PDB entry 6YT5 | electron microscopy, 3.00 A resolution | chains A and B of the 12 polymer chains in the assembly

== Chain A (and B) ==
Name: Internal virion protein gp15
Source organism: Escherichia phage T7
Notes: chain B of this document is another copy of the same molecule, construct and numbering; everything in this record applies to it too
UniProt: P03725 (GP15_BPT7); residues 1-747 here = UniProt positions 1-747
Sequence (782 residues; each row starts with the number of its first residue; numbers below 1 keep their minus sign (Met-34 is residue -34)):
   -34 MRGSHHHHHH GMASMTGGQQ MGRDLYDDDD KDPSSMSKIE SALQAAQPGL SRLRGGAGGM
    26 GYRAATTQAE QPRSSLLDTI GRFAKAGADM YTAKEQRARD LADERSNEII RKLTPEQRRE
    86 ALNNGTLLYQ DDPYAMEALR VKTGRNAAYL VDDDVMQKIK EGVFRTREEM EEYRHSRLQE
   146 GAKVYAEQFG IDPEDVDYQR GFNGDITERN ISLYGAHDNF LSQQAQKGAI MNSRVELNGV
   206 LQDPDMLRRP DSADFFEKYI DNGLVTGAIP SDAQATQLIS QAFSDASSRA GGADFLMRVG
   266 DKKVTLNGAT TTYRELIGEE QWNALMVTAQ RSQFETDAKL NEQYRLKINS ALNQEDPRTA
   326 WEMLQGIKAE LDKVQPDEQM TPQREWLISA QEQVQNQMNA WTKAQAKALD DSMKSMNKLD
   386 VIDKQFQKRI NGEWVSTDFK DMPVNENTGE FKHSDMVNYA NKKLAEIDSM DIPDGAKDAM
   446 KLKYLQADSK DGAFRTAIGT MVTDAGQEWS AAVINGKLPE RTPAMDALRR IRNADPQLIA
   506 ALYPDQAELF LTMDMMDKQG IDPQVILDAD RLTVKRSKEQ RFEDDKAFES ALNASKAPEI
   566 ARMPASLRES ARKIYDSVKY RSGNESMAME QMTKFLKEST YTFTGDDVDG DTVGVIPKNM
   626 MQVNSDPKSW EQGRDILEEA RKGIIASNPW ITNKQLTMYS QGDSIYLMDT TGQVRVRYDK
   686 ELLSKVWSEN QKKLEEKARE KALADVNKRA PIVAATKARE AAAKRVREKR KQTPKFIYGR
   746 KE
Disordered / not traced: -34 to 59, 702-747
Differences from the reference sequence: initiating methionine (-34); expression tag (-33 to 0)

== Interface between chain A and chain B ==
Pairs across the interface (163; chain A residue first):
  Leu66(A) - Arg165(B)
  Glu69(A) - Val161(B)
  Glu69(A) - Gln164(B)
  Glu69(A) - Arg165(B)
  Asn72(A) - Asn168(B)  hydrogen bond (side chain-backbone)
  Asn72(A) - Gly169(B)
  Asn72(A) - Asp170(B)
  Asn72(A) - Ile171(B)
  Glu73(A) - Gln164(B)
  Ile75(A) - Ile171(B)  hydrophobic
  Ile75(A) - Thr172(B)
  Arg76(A) - Leu143(B)
  Arg76(A) - Gln144(B)  hydrogen bond
  Arg76(A) - Ala147(B)
  Arg76(A) - Gln164(B)
  Arg76(A) - Phe167(B)
  Arg76(A) - Asn168(B)  hydrogen bond
  Arg76(A) - Ile171(B)
  Lys77(A) - Gln144(B)
  Lys77(A) - Gln164(B)
  Thr79(A) - His140(B)
  Lys107(A) - Thr172(B)
  Arg110(A) - Thr172(B)
  Arg110(A) - Glu173(B)  salt bridge
  Asn111(A) - Tyr179(B)
  Tyr114(A) - Ile176(B)  hydrophobic
  Tyr114(A) - Gly180(B)
  Leu115(A) - Arg132(B)
  Asp118(A) - Asp183(B)
  Asp119(A) - Arg132(B)  salt bridge
  Asp119(A) - Asp183(B)
  Gln122(A) - Asn184(B)  hydrogen bond
  Gln122(A) - Ser187(B)
  Glu126(A) - Gln191(B)  hydrogen bond
  Glu126(A) - Ser236(B)  hydrogen bond (backbone-side chain)
  Gly127(A) - Ser236(B)
  Val128(A) - Pro235(B)  hydrophobic
  Arg130(A) - Pro235(B)  hydrogen bond (side chain-backbone)
  Arg130(A) - Asp237(B)  salt bridge
  Gln189(A) - Asn272(B)
  Lys192(A) - Asn272(B)
  Gly193(A) - Asn272(B)
  Gly193(A) - Ala274(B)
  Met196(A) - Ala274(B)  hydrophobic
  Met196(A) - Leu281(B)  hydrophobic
  Asn197(A) - Ala274(B)
  Arg199(A) - Glu280(B)  hydrogen bond (side chain-backbone)
  Val200(A) - Thr275(B)
  Val200(A) - Thr276(B)
  Val200(A) - Glu280(B)
  Asn203(A) - Glu280(B)  hydrogen bond
  Gln207(A) - Glu284(B)
  Asp250(A) - Glu284(B)  hydrogen bond (side chain-backbone)
  Ser253(A) - Glu284(B)
  Ser253(A) - Glu285(B)
  Ser253(A) - Asn288(B)
  Arg254(A) - Glu284(B)  salt bridge
  Glu300(A) - Gln344(B)
  Glu300(A) - Met345(B)  hydrogen bond (backbone-backbone)
  Thr301(A) - Asn288(B)  hydrogen bond
  Thr301(A) - Glu343(B)
  Thr301(A) - Gln344(B)
  Asp302(A) - Glu343(B)
  Ala303(A) - Glu343(B)  hydrogen bond (backbone-backbone)
  Ala303(A) - Met345(B)  hydrophobic
  Ala303(A) - Arg349(B)
  Asn306(A) - Met345(B)  hydrogen bond
  Glu307(A) - Lys333(B)  salt bridge
  Glu307(A) - Ile353(B)
  Glu307(A) - Gln356(B)
  Arg310(A) - Glu350(B)  salt bridge
  Arg310(A) - Ile353(B)
  Arg310(A) - Glu357(B)  salt bridge
  Leu311(A) - Gln356(B)
  Leu311(A) - Gln360(B)
  Asn314(A) - Glu357(B)  hydrogen bond (side chain-backbone)
  Asn314(A) - Gln360(B)
  Asn314(A) - Asn361(B)
  Ser315(A) - Gln360(B)  hydrogen bond (backbone-side chain)
  Asn318(A) - Gln360(B)
  Asn318(A) - Asn361(B)  hydrogen bond
  Asn318(A) - Asn364(B)
  Lys417(A) - Glu415(B)  salt bridge
  His418(A) - Lys405(B)  hydrogen bond (side chain-backbone)
  His418(A) - Asp406(B)  salt bridge
  Ser419(A) - Val409(B)
  Ser419(A) - Glu415(B)
  Val422(A) - Asp406(B)
  Val422(A) - Met407(B)
  Asn423(A) - Val409(B)  hydrogen bond (side chain-backbone)
  Thr461(A) - Asp406(B)
  Ala462(A) - Trp399(B)
  Thr465(A) - Arg394(B)  hydrogen bond
  Thr465(A) - Trp399(B)
  Met466(A) - Trp399(B)
  Asp469(A) - Arg394(B)  salt bridge
  Asp469(A) - Trp399(B)
  Gln472(A) - Arg460(B)
  Gln472(A) - Ala506(B)
  Ala476(A) - Gln502(B)
  Ala476(A) - Ala506(B)  hydrophobic
  Ala477(A) - Gln502(B)
  Ile479(A) - Ala505(B)
  Ile479(A) - Pro509(B)  hydrophobic
  Ile479(A) - Ala512(B)  hydrophobic
  Ile479(A) - Leu516(B)
  Asn480(A) - Pro501(B)
  Asn480(A) - Gln502(B)
  Asn480(A) - Ala505(B)
  Asn480(A) - Gln666(B)  hydrogen bond (backbone-side chain)
  Gly481(A) - Gln666(B)
  Lys482(A) - Gln502(B)  hydrogen bond (backbone-side chain)
  Lys482(A) - Gln666(B)
  Pro484(A) - Gln502(B)
  Ala489(A) - Trp399(B)  hydrophobic
  Gly525(A) - Gln678(B)  hydrogen bond (backbone-side chain)
  Ile526(A) - Thr676(B)
  Asp527(A) - Thr676(B)  hydrogen bond (backbone-backbone)
  Asp527(A) - Gly677(B)
  Asp527(A) - Arg680(B)
  Gln529(A) - Met673(B)
  Gln529(A) - Arg680(B)
  Val530(A) - Thr676(B)
  Asp533(A) - Met673(B)
  Lys540(A) - Glu513(B)  salt bridge
  Glu544(A) - Lys543(B)
  Glu544(A) - Phe547(B)
  Gln545(A) - Phe547(B)
  Gln545(A) - Asp550(B)  hydrogen bond
  Gln545(A) - Glu554(B)
  Glu548(A) - Phe547(B)
  Ile579(A) - Thr675(B)
  Ser582(A) - Met673(B)
  Val583(A) - Thr675(B)
  Tyr585(A) - Pro569(B)
  Tyr585(A) - Ala570(B)  hydrophobic
  Tyr585(A) - Tyr664(B)  hydrogen bond
  Arg586(A) - Pro569(B)
  Arg586(A) - Thr662(B)
  Arg586(A) - Met663(B)
  Arg586(A) - Tyr664(B)
  Arg586(A) - Tyr671(B)
  Arg586(A) - Met673(B)  hydrogen bond
  Ser587(A) - Val618(B)
  Ser587(A) - Gly619(B)
  Ser587(A) - Met663(B)
  Gly588(A) - Arg567(B)
  Gly588(A) - Met568(B)
  Gly588(A) - Pro569(B)
  Asn589(A) - Arg567(B)  hydrogen bond
  Asn589(A) - Asp614(B)  hydrogen bond (side chain-backbone)
  Asn589(A) - Thr617(B)  hydrogen bond (side chain-backbone)
  Ser591(A) - Asp614(B)
  Met592(A) - Asp614(B)
  Met592(A) - Val618(B)  hydrophobic
  Glu595(A) - Asp614(B)
  Glu595(A) - Asn658(B)
  Gln596(A) - Asn658(B)
  Gln596(A) - Thr675(B)
  Lys599(A) - Thr657(B)  hydrogen bond (side chain-backbone)
  Lys599(A) - Asn658(B)
  Phe600(A) - Thr657(B)
  Phe600(A) - Thr676(B)
Other interface residues (no listed pair), chain A (97 interface residues in all): Leu78, Tyr150, Ser249, Asn426, Ser475, Pro488, Ala492, Arg536, Leu537, Arg541, Glu590
Other interface residues (no listed pair), chain B (104 interface residues in all): Leu229, Ala238, Leu271, Gly283, Trp326, Ser354, Gln358, Val400, Ser401, Pro408, Ala566, Asp612, Val613, Gly615, Asp616, Gln660, Leu661

== Summary ==
97 residues of chain A and 104 residues of chain B are in contact, with 31 hydrogen bonds and 11 salt bridges.
Among the polar pairs are Arg110(A)-Glu173(B), Asp119(A)-Arg132(B) and Arg130(A)-Asp237(B).
Chain A and chain B are both Internal virion protein gp15 (Escherichia phage T7); the structure, Cryo-EM
structure of T7 bacteriophage DNA translocation gp15-gp16 core complex intermediate assembly, was determined
by electron microscopy (same publication as 6YSZ).
